PDB entry 4WQK | X-ray diffraction, 1.48 A resolution | chain A

[Chain A]
Molecule: 2''-aminoglycoside nucleotidyltransferase
Source organism: Klebsiella pneumoniae
Notes: EC 2.7.7.46
UniProtKB: P0AE05 (AADB1_KLEPN); numbering as in UniProt (aligned over 1-177)
Chain sequence (178 residues; row label = number of the first residue in the row; numbering starts at 0):
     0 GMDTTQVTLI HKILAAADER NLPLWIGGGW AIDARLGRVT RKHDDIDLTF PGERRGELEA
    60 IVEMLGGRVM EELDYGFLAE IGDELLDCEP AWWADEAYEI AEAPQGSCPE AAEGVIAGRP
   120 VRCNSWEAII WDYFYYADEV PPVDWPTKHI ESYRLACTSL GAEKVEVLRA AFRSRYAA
Not modelled in the structure: 0-2
Differences from the reference sequence: expression tag (0)
UniProt features mapped onto this chain:
  - active site: Asp-86 (Proton acceptor)
  - binding site (Mg(2+)): Asp-44, Asp-46, Asp-86
  - binding site (kanamycin A): Ala-100
  - mutagenesis: Arg-40 (R40A: Decreased kcat, decreased affinity for ATP), His-42 (H42A: Loss of activity), Asp-44 (D44A: 4-fold reduction in tobramycin modification), Asp-46 (D46A: Loss of activity), Asp-86 (D86A: Loss of activity), Ile-129 (I129A: 3-fold reduction in tobramycin modification), Tyr-135 (Y135A: Small decrease in tobramycin modification)
Bound ions: Mg2+ site 1: Asp-44, Asp-46; Mg2+ site 2: Asp-44, Asp-46, Asp-86
What the authors report for this chain:
  - Mg2+ coordination: Asp-44, Asp-46
  - catalytic residues: Asp-86
  - mutagenesis - H42A, D44A, D86A: abolished catalytic activity
  - mutagenesis - R40A: unchanged catalytic activity on kanamycin B
  - mutagenesis - R40A: decreased binding to nucleotide

[Summary]
The Mg2+ site 1 is built by Asp-44 and Asp-46. Asp-44, Asp-46 and Asp-86 form the Mg2+ site 2. From UniProt:
active-site residue Asp-86, 3 Mg2+-binding residues, kanamycin A-binding residue Ala-100 and 7 mutagenesis
sites. From the paper: the catalytic residue Asp-86; H42A, D44A and D86A abolish catalytic activity.
Chain A is 2''-aminoglycoside nucleotidyltransferase (Klebsiella pneumoniae); the structure, Crystal structure
of aminoglycoside nucleotidylyltransferase ANT(2")-Ia, apo form, was determined by X-ray diffraction,
deposited together with 4WQL.
